5Y8R - chain A; structure by X-ray diffraction, 2.30 A resolution.

# Chain A
Molecule: GFP-like fluorescent chromoprotein FP538
Source organism: Zoanthus sp
UniProtKB: Q9U6Y4 (GFPL2_ZOASP); aligned to UniProt positions 1-231 over residues 1-231
Sequence (232 residues; row label = number of the first residue in the row; note: 2 numbers in that range are skipped by the numbering (no residue carries them; nothing is unmodelled there); numbers below 1 keep their minus sign (Gly-2 is residue -2)):
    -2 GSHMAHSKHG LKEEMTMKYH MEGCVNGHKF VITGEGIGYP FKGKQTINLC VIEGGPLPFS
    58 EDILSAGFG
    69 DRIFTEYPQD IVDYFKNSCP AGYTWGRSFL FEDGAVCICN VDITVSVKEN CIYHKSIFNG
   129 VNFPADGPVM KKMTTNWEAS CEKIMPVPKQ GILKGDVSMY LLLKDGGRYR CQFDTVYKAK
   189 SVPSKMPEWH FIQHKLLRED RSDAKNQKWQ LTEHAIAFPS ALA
Unresolved in the structure: -2 to 4, 210-211
Construct notes: expression tag (-2 to 0); chromophore (66, 66, 66); engineered mutation Val129 (Met in Q9U6Y4)
Modified residues: Phe65 (phenylalanine amide; NFA); Gly66 (chromophore; CH7)
Covalent attachments: covalent link Gly66-Asp69

# In short
Chain A is GFP-like fluorescent chromoprotein FP538 (Zoanthus sp); the structure, ZsYellow at pH 3.5, was
determined by X-ray diffraction (same publication as 5Y8Q).
